Entry 7XKH (electron microscopy, 3.10 A resolution); this record covers chains C and H of the 8 polymer chains in the assembly.

[Chain C]
Protein: ATP synthase subunit alpha
Organism: Bacillus sp. PS3
Notes: EC 7.1.2.2
UniProtKB: A0A0M3VGF9 (A0A0M3VGF9_BACP3); residues 1-502 here = UniProt positions 1-502
Amino-acid sequence (502 residues; numbered 1 to 502; the number before each row is that of its first residue):
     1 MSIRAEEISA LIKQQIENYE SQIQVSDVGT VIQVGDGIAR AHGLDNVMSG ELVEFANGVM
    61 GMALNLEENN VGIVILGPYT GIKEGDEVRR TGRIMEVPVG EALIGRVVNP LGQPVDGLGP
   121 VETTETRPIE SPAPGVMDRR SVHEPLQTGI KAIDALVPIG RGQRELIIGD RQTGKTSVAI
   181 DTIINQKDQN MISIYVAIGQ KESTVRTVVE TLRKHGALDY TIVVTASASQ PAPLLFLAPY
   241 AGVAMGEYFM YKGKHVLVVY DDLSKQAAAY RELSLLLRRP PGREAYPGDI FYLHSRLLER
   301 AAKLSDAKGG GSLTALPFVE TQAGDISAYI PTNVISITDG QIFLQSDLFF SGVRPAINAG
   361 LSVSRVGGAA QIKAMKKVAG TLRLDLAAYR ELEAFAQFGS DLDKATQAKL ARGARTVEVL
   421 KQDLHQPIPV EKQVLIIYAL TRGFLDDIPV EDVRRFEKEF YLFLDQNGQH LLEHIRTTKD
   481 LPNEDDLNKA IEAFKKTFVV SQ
Disordered / not traced: 1-23, 502
Sequence notes: conflict Pro132 (Arg in A0A0M3VGF9), Ser193 (Cys in A0A0M3VGF9), Phe463 (Trp in A0A0M3VGF9)

[Chain H]
Protein: ATP synthase epsilon chain
Organism: Bacillus sp. PS3
UniProtKB: A0A0M5MQR7 (A0A0M5MQR7_BACP3); residue numbers follow UniProt; this construct covers 1-133
Amino-acid sequence (133 residues; numbered 1 to 133; the number before each row is that of its first residue):
     1 MKTIHVSVVT PDGPVYEDDV EMVSVKAKSG ELGILPGHIP LVAPLEISAA RLKKGGKTQY
    61 IAVSGGFLEV RPDKVTILAQ AAERAEDIDV LRAKAAKERA ERRLQSQQDD IDFKRAELAL
   121 KRAMNRLSVA EMK
Disordered / not traced: 1-3, 133

[Chain C / chain H interface]
Pairs across the interface - 8 pairs, chain C then chain H:
  Asp347(C) with Glu131(H)
  Ala394(C) with Asn125(H)
  Phe395(C) with Lys121(H)
  Phe398(C) with Lys121(H), hydrogen bond (backbone-side chain)
  Gly399(C) with Glu117(H); Lys121(H)
  Ser400(C) with Glu117(H), hydrogen bond; Lys121(H), hydrogen bond (backbone-side chain)
Other interface residues (no listed pair), chain H (8 interface residues in all): Leu118, Leu120, Arg122, Met124

[Overview]
The interface between chain C and chain H involves 6 residues on one side and 8 on the other; the contacts
include 3 hydrogen bonds. Polar contacts include Phe398(C)-Lys121(H), Ser400(C)-Glu117(H) and
Ser400(C)-Lys121(H).
Here chain C is ATP synthase subunit alpha and chain H is ATP synthase epsilon chain, both from Bacillus sp.
PS3. Entry 7XKH (Nucleotide-depleted F1 domain of FoF1-ATPase from Bacillus PS3, state1) was determined by
electron microscopy (same publication as 7XKO, 7XKP, 7XKQ and 7XKR).
